PDB entry 1LQG | X-ray diffraction, 2.90 A resolution | chains A and C

# Chain A
Name: Uracil-DNA glycosylase
Source organism: Escherichia coli
Notes: EC 3.2.2.-
Reference sequence: P12295 (UNG_ECOLI); residues 2-229 here correspond to UniProt positions 1-228 (UniProt number = residue number - 1)
Sequence (229 residues; row label = number of the first residue in the row):
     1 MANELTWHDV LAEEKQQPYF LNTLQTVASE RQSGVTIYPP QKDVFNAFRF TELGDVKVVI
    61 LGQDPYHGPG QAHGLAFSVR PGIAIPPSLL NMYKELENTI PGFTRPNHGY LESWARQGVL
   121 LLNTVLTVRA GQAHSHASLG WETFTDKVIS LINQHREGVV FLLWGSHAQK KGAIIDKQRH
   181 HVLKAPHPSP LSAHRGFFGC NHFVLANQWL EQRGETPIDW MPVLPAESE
Unresolved in the structure: 1-2, 229
Differences from the reference sequence: cloning artifact (1)

# Chain C
Name: Uracil-DNA glycosylase inhibitor
Source organism: Bacillus phage PBS2
Reference sequence: P14739 (UNGI_BPPB2); residues 1-84 here = UniProt positions 1-84
Sequence (84 residues; row label = number of the first residue in the row):
     1 MTNLSDIIEK ETGKQLVIQE SILMLPEEVE EVIGNKPESD ILVHTAYDES TDENVMLLTS
    61 DAPEYKPWAL VIQDSNGENK IKML
Unresolved in the structure: 1-11
Reported in the primary citation:
  - conformationally variable residues: Gln-19, Glu-20, Ser-21 (citing earlier work)

# Chain A / chain C interface
Residue-residue contacts (34):
  Gln-63(A) / Ile-22(C)
  Gln-63(A) / Leu-23(C)  hydrogen bond (side chain-backbone)
  Tyr-66(A) / Gln-19(C)
  His-67(A) / Ser-21(C)  hydrogen bond
  Gln-71(A) / Gln-19(C)  hydrogen bond (side chain-backbone)
  Ile-85(A) / Gln-19(C)
  Pro-86(A) / Glu-20(C)
  Pro-87(A) / Gln-19(C)
  Pro-87(A) / Glu-20(C)
  Pro-87(A) / Thr-45(C)
  Ser-88(A) / Glu-20(C)  hydrogen bond
  Leu-90(A) / Tyr-47(C)
  Gln-132(A) / Tyr-65(C)
  Ala-133(A) / Ser-21(C)
  Ala-133(A) / Ala-62(C)
  Ala-133(A) / Tyr-65(C)  hydrogen bond (backbone-side chain)
  His-134(A) / Leu-23(C)
  His-134(A) / Asp-61(C)  salt bridge
  His-134(A) / Ala-62(C)
  Gly-165(A) / Glu-28(C)
  Ser-166(A) / Glu-28(C)  hydrogen bond (backbone-side chain)
  His-167(A) / Leu-23(C)
  His-187(A) / Ile-22(C)
  Ser-189(A) / Glu-20(C)
  Ser-189(A) / Met-24(C)
  Pro-190(A) / Thr-45(C)
  Pro-190(A) / Asn-54(C)
  Pro-190(A) / Met-56(C)  hydrophobic
  Pro-190(A) / Gln-73(C)  hydrogen bond (backbone-side chain)
  Leu-191(A) / Val-32(C)
  Leu-191(A) / Val-43(C)  hydrophobic
  Leu-191(A) / Met-56(C)  hydrogen bond (backbone-side chain)
  Ser-192(A) / Met-24(C)
  His-194(A) / Gly-77(C)
Also at the interface, not in a pair above, chain A (23 interface residues in all): Ala-84, Ser-135
Also at the interface, not in a pair above, chain C (26 interface residues in all): Ile-18, Leu-25, Val-29, Ile-33, Leu-42, Leu-58, Val-71, Asn-76
From the paper, about this interface:
  - interface residues, chain C: Glu-20(C) (citing earlier work)

# In short
Chain A and chain C form an interface of 23 and 26 residues respectively, with 8 hydrogen bonds and 1 salt
bridge. Polar contacts include His-134(A)/Asp-61(C), Gln-63(A)/Leu-23(C) and His-67(A)/Ser-21(C). From the
paper: the interface residue Glu-20(C); conformational variability at Gln-19(C), Glu-20(C) and Ser-21(C).
Here chain A is Uracil-DNA glycosylase (Escherichia coli) and chain C is Uracil-DNA glycosylase inhibitor
(Bacillus phage PBS2). Entry 1LQG (Escherichia coli uracil-DNA glycosylase complex with uracil-DNA glycosylase
inhibitor protein) was determined by X-ray diffraction together with 1LQJ and 1LQM from the same study.
